3MXI - chains A and D of the 4 polymer chains in the assembly; structure by X-ray diffraction, 2.55 A resolution.

[Chain A]
Protein: Three prime repair exonuclease 1
Organism: Mus musculus
Notes: EC 3.1.11.2; fragment: N-terminal fragment, residues 1-242
Reference sequence: Q91XB0 (TREX1_MOUSE); residue numbers follow UniProt; this construct covers 1-242
Sequence (242 residues; numbered 1 to 242; the number before each row is that of its first residue):
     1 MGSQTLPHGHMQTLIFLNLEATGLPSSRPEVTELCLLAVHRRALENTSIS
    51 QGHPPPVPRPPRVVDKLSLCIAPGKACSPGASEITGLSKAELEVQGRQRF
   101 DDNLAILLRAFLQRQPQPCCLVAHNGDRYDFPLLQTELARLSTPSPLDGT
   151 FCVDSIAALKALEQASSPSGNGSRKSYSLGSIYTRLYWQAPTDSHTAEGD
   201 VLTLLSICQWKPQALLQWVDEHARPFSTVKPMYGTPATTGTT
Disordered / not traced: 1-4, 46-49, 167-174, 236-242
Sequence notes: engineered mutation Asn-18 (Asp in Q91XB0)
Bound ions: Ca2+ site 1: Asn-18 (shared with DC3(D), DG4(D) of chain D); Ca2+ site 2: Glu-20, Asp-200 (shared with DG4(D) of chain D)

[Chain D]
Molecule: 4-nt DNA strand
Sequence (4 nucleotides; row label = number of the first residue in the row):
     1 GACG
Bound ions: Ca2+ site 1: DC3, DG4 (shared with Asn-18(A) of chain A); Ca2+ site 2: DG4 (shared with Glu-20(A), Asp-200(A) of chain A)

[Interface between chain A and chain D]
Residue-residue contacts (26):
  Asn-18(A) / DG4(D)  phosphate contact
  Leu-19(A) / DG4(D)  phosphate contact
  Glu-20(A) / DG4(D)  phosphate contact
  Ala-21(A) / DG4(D)  hydrogen bond to the phosphate
  Gly-23(A) / DG4(D)  sugar contact
  Leu-24(A) / DC3(D)  base contact
  Leu-24(A) / DG4(D)  base contact
  Pro-25(A) / DC3(D)  base contact
  Ser-78(A) / DG4(D)  hydrogen bond to the base
  Gly-80(A) / DG4(D)  base contact
  Ala-81(A) / DG4(D)  base contact
  Ile-84(A) / DG4(D)  sugar contact
  Thr-85(A) / DG4(D)  phosphate contact
  His-124(A) / DC3(D)  salt bridge to the phosphate
  Asn-125(A) / DA2(D)  sugar contact
  Asn-125(A) / DC3(D)  hydrogen bond to the sugar
  Arg-128(A) / DG1(D)  base contact
  Tyr-129(A) / DC3(D)  base contact
  Tyr-129(A) / DG4(D)  hydrogen bond to the sugar
  Ile-156(A) / DA2(D)  sugar contact
  Ser-176(A) / DA2(D)  hydrogen bond to the phosphate
  Tyr-177(A) / DA2(D)  hydrogen bond to the phosphate
  Ser-178(A) / DA2(D)  hydrogen bond to the phosphate
  Ser-178(A) / DC3(D)  phosphate contact
  Leu-179(A) / DC3(D)  hydrogen bond to the phosphate
  His-195(A) / DG4(D)  salt bridge to the phosphate

[Overview]
22 residues of chain A and 4 residues of chain D are in contact, with 8 hydrogen bonds and 2 salt bridges.
Among the polar pairs are Ser-78(A)/DG4(D), Asn-125(A)/DC3(D) and Tyr-129(A)/DG4(D). Asn-18(A), DC3(D) and
DG4(D) form the Ca2+ site 1.
Here chain A is Three prime repair exonuclease 1 (Mus musculus) and chain D is a 4-nt DNA strand. Entry 3MXI
(TREX1 3' Exonuclease D18N Familial Chilblain Lupus Mutant) was determined by X-ray diffraction.
